Entry 5VK1 (X-ray diffraction, 2.69 A resolution); this record covers chains A and B.

== Chain A ==
Protein: Protein Mdm4
Reference sequence: O15151 (MDM4_HUMAN); residues 24-108 here = UniProt positions 24-108
Sequence (85 residues; numbered 24 to 108; the number before each row is that of its first residue):
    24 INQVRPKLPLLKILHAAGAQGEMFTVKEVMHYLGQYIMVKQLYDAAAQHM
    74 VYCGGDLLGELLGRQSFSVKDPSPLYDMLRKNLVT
Disordered / not traced: 24, 108
Construct notes: engineered mutation Ala68 (Gln in O15151), Ala69 (Gln in O15151), Ala70 (Glu in O15151)

== Chain B ==
Protein: Lysine-cysteine side chain dithiocarbamate stapled peptide inhibitor PMI
Sequence (14 residues; numbered 0 to 13; the number before each row is that of its first residue; numbering starts at 0):
     0 XTSFXEYWCLLSPX
Glycans and other covalent adducts: covalent link 9E7_4-Cys8
Modified positions: ACE (acetyl group) at position 0; 9E7 (N~6~-(sulfanylmethyl)-L-lysine) at position 4; NH2 (amino group) at position 13
From the paper describing this entry:
  - conformationally variable residues: Leu9 to Ser11

== Chain A / chain B interface ==
Pairs across the interface - 19 pairs, chain A then chain B:
  Val49(A) - Pro12(B)
  Val49(A) - NH2_13(B)
  Lys50(A) - Pro12(B)
  Lys50(A) - NH2_13(B)
  Met53(A) - Trp7(B)  hydrogen bond (backbone-side chain)
  Met53(A) - Ser11(B)
  Met53(A) - Pro12(B)
  Gly57(A) - Phe3(B)
  Gly57(A) - Trp7(B)
  Ile60(A) - Phe3(B)  hydrophobic
  Tyr66(A) - Phe3(B)  hydrophobic
  Gln71(A) - Ser2(B)
  Gln71(A) - Phe3(B)  hydrogen bond (side chain-backbone)
  His72(A) - Tyr6(B)
  Val92(A) - Phe3(B)  hydrophobic
  Val92(A) - Tyr6(B)  hydrophobic
  Val92(A) - Leu10(B)
  Pro95(A) - Leu10(B)  hydrophobic
  Leu98(A) - Trp7(B)  hydrophobic
Other interface residues (no listed pair), chain A (14 interface residues in all): Leu56, Met61, Val74
Other interface residues (no listed pair), chain B (9 interface residues in all): Thr1
The authors on this interface:
  - interface residues, chain B: Phe3(B), Trp7(B), Leu10(B) (citing earlier work)

== Overview ==
Chain A and chain B form an interface of 14 and 9 residues respectively, with 2 hydrogen bonds. Among the
polar pairs are Met53(A)-Trp7(B) and Gln71(A)-Phe3(B). From the paper: interface residues Phe3(B), Trp7(B) and
Leu10(B); conformational variability at Leu9(B).
Chain A is Protein Mdm4 and chain B is Lysine-cysteine side chain dithiocarbamate stapled peptide inhibitor
PMI; the structure, Crystal structure of human MDM4 in complex with a 12-mer lysine-cysteine side chain
dithiocarbamate stapled peptide ..., was determined by X-ray diffraction (same publication as 5VK0).
